Entry 9B24 (electron microscopy, 2.47 A resolution); this record covers chains A and Q of the 51 polymer chains in the assembly.

== Chain A ==
Molecule: 1528-nt RNA strand
Organism: Mycolicibacterium smegmatis
Sequence (1528 nucleotides; row label = number of the first residue in the row):
     1 UUUUUGUUUGGAGAGUUUGAUCCUGGCUCAGGACGAACGCUGGCGGCGUG
    51 CUUAACACAUGCAAGUCGAACGGAAAGGCCCUUUCGGGGGUACUCGAGUG
   101 GCGAACGGGUGAGUAACACGUGGGUGAUCUGCCCUGCACUUUGGGAUAAG
   151 CCUGGGAAACUGGGUCUAAUACCGAAUACACCCUGCUGGUCGCAUGGCCU
   201 GGUAGGGGAAAGCUUUUGCGGUGUGGGAUGGGCCCGCGGCCUAUCAGCUU
   251 GUUGGUGGGGUGAUGGCCUACCAAGGCGACGACGGGUAGCCGGCCUGAGA
   301 GGGUGACCGGCCACACUGGGACUGAGAUACGGCCCAGACUCCUACGGGAG
   351 GCAGCAGUGGGGAAUAUUGCACAAUGGGCGCAAGCCUGAUGCAGCGACGC
   401 CGCGUGAGGGAUGACGGCCUUCGGGUUGUAAACCUCUUUCAGCACAGACG
   451 AAGCGCAAGUGACGGUAUGUGCAGAAGAAGGACCGGCCAACUACGUGCCA
   501 GCAGCCGCGGUAAUACGUAGGGUCCGAGCGUUGUCCGGAAUUACUGGGCG
   551 UAAAGAGCUCGUAGGUGGUUUGUCGCGUUGUUCGUGAAAACUCACAGCUU
   601 AACUGUGGGCGUGCGGGCGAUACGGGCAGACUAGAGUACUGCAGGGGAGA
   651 CUGGAAUUCCUGGUGUAGCGGUGGAAUGCGCAGAUAUCAGGAGGAACACC
   701 GGUGGCGAAGGCGGGUCUCUGGGCAGUAACUGACGCUGAGGAGCGAAAGC
   751 GUGGGGAGCGAACAGGAUUAGAUACCCUGGUAGUCCACGCCGUAAACGGU
   801 GGGUACUAGGUGUGGGUUUCCUUCCUUGGGAUCCGUGCCGUAGCUAACGC
   851 AUUAAGUACCCCGCCUGGGGAGUACGGCCGCAAGGCUAAAACUCAAAGGA
   901 AUUGACGGGGGCCCGCACAAGCGGCGGAGCAUGUGGAUUAAUUCGAUGCA
   951 ACGCGAAGAACCUUACCUGGGUUUGACAUGCACAGGACGCCGGCAGAGAU
  1001 GUCGGUUCCCUUGUGGCCUGUGUGCAGGUGGUGCAUGGCUGUCGUCAGCU
  1051 CGUGUCGUGAGAUGUUGGGUUAAGUCCCGCAACGAGCGCAACCCUUGUCU
  1101 CAUGUUGCCAGCACGUUAUGGUGGGGACUCGUGAGAGACUGCCGGGGUCA
  1151 ACUCGGAGGAAGGUGGGGAUGACGUCAAGUCAUCAUGCCCCUUAUGUCCA
  1201 GGGCUUCACACAUGCUACAAUGGCCGGUACAAAGGGCUGCGAUGCCGUGA
  1251 GGUGGAGCGAAUCCUUUCAAAGCCGGUCUCAGUUCGGAUCGGGGUCUGCA
  1301 ACUCGACCCCGUGAAGUCGGAGUCGCUAGUAAUCGCAGAUCAGCAACGCU
  1351 GCGGUGAAUACGUUCCCGGGCCUUGUACACACCGCCCGUCACGUCAUGAA
  1401 AGUCGGUAACACCCGAAGCCGGUGGCCUAACCCUUGUGGAGGGAGCCGUC
  1451 GAAGGUGGGAUCGGCGAUUGGGACGAAGUCGUAACAAGGUAGCCGUACCG
  1501 GAAGGUGCGGCUGGAUCACCUCCUUUCU
Unresolved in the structure: 1-6, 1518-1528
Covalently attached groups: covalent link U1205-A1345
Bound ions: Mg2+ site 1 near U9 (its only coordinating residue here); Mg2+ site 2: U16, U17, A896; Mg2+ site 3: U17, G898; Mg2+ site 4 near U17 (its only coordinating residue here); Mg2+ site 5: G42, A397; Mg2+ site 6 near U49 (its only coordinating residue here); Mg2+ site 7: U66, C67, G101; Mg2+ site 8 near G68 (its only coordinating residue here); Mg2+ site 9 near G103 (its only coordinating residue here); Mg2+ site 10: A104, A105; Mg2+ site 11 near A105 (its only coordinating residue here); Mg2+ site 12: G107, G108; 140 more Mg2+ sites not listed

== Chain Q ==
Protein: Small ribosomal subunit protein uS17
Organism: Mycolicibacterium smegmatis
Reference sequence: A0QSE0 (RS17_MYCS2); numbering as in UniProt (aligned over 1-98)
Chain sequence (98 residues; each row starts with the number of its first residue):
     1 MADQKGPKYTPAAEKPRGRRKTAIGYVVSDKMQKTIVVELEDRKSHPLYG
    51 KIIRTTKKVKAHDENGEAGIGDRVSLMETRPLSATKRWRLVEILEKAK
Unresolved in the structure: 1-3, 98
Bound ions: Mg2+ site 1: Thr10 (shared with G136(A) of chain A); Mg2+ site 2: Pro11 (shared with G226(A) of chain A)
Swiss-Prot annotation at these positions:
  - cross-link: Lys96 (Isoglutamyl lysine isopeptide (Lys-Gln) (interchain with Q-Cter in protein Pup))

== Chain A / chain Q interface ==
Residue-residue contacts (95):
  G122(A) - Lys21(Q)  base contact
  G123(A) - Arg20(Q)  base contact
  G124(A) - Arg20(Q)  hydrogen bond to the sugar
  U125(A) - Lys15(Q)  sugar contact
  U125(A) - Pro16(Q)  phosphate contact
  U125(A) - Arg17(Q)  phosphate contact
  U125(A) - Gly18(Q)  hydrogen bond to the phosphate
  U125(A) - Arg20(Q)  sugar contact
  G126(A) - Lys15(Q)  hydrogen bond to the base
  G126(A) - Pro16(Q)  phosphate contact
  G126(A) - Arg17(Q)  hydrogen bond to the sugar
  A127(A) - Arg17(Q)  salt bridge to the phosphate
  U128(A) - Lys15(Q)  base contact
  U130(A) - Ala12(Q)  base contact
  G136(A) - Gln4(Q)  phosphate contact
  G136(A) - Tyr9(Q)  base contact
  G136(A) - Thr10(Q)  hydrogen bond to the base
  C137(A) - Lys5(Q)  sugar contact
  C137(A) - Gly6(Q)  base contact
  C137(A) - Pro7(Q)  sugar contact
  A138(A) - Lys5(Q)  hydrogen bond to the phosphate
  A138(A) - Gly6(Q)  hydrogen bond to the sugar
  A138(A) - Pro7(Q)  sugar contact
  C139(A) - Lys5(Q)  base contact
  A180(A) - Pro7(Q)  base contact
  A180(A) - Lys8(Q)  hydrogen bond to the base
  A180(A) - Tyr9(Q)  hydrogen bond to the phosphate
  C181(A) - Lys8(Q)  sugar contact
  C181(A) - Tyr9(Q)  hydrogen bond to the phosphate
  C193(A) - Arg17(Q)  hydrogen bond to the base
  C193(A) - Gly18(Q)  hydrogen bond to the base
  A194(A) - Arg17(Q)  hydrogen bond to the base
  A194(A) - Arg89(Q)  base contact
  G208(A) - Lys8(Q)  base contact
  G223(A) - Pro7(Q)  base contact
  G223(A) - Lys8(Q)  hydrogen bond to the sugar
  U224(A) - Lys8(Q)  base contact
  U224(A) - Tyr9(Q)  sugar contact
  U224(A) - Thr10(Q)  hydrogen bond to the base
  U224(A) - Pro11(Q)  sugar contact
  G225(A) - Tyr9(Q)  base contact
  G225(A) - Pro11(Q)  phosphate contact
  G226(A) - Thr10(Q)  base contact
  G226(A) - Pro11(Q)  base contact
  G226(A) - Ala12(Q)  base contact
  G226(A) - Glu14(Q)  phosphate contact
  G227(A) - Pro11(Q)  base contact
  G227(A) - Ala12(Q)  base contact
  G227(A) - Ala13(Q)  phosphate contact
  G227(A) - Glu14(Q)  hydrogen bond to the phosphate
  A228(A) - Ala13(Q)  phosphate contact
  C234(A) - Pro81(Q)  sugar contact
  C234(A) - Arg87(Q)  hydrogen bond to the phosphate
  C235(A) - Glu78(Q)  hydrogen bond to the sugar
  C235(A) - Arg87(Q)  salt bridge to the phosphate
  G236(A) - Lys57(Q)  salt bridge to the phosphate
  C237(A) - Lys44(Q)  phosphate contact
  C237(A) - Lys57(Q)  salt bridge to the phosphate
  G238(A) - Lys44(Q)  salt bridge to the phosphate
  U253(A) - Met32(Q)  sugar contact
  U253(A) - Ala84(Q)  phosphate contact
  G254(A) - Gln33(Q)  hydrogen bond to the sugar
  G254(A) - Thr35(Q)  phosphate contact
  G254(A) - Ser83(Q)  hydrogen bond to the phosphate
  G254(A) - Ala84(Q)  phosphate contact
  G254(A) - Lys86(Q)  salt bridge to the phosphate
  G255(A) - Lys34(Q)  hydrogen bond to the phosphate
  G255(A) - His62(Q)  salt bridge to the phosphate
  G255(A) - Lys86(Q)  salt bridge to the phosphate
  U256(A) - Lys34(Q)  salt bridge to the phosphate
  U264(A) - Arg80(Q)  hydrogen bond to the sugar
  U264(A) - Pro81(Q)  base contact
  G265(A) - Pro81(Q)  sugar contact
  G265(A) - Leu82(Q)  hydrogen bond to the sugar
  G265(A) - Ser83(Q)  hydrogen bond to the sugar
  G275(A) - Lys31(Q)  salt bridge to the phosphate
  G275(A) - Met32(Q)  hydrogen bond to the sugar
  G276(A) - Ser29(Q)  hydrogen bond to the phosphate
  G276(A) - Lys31(Q)  phosphate contact
  G276(A) - Met32(Q)  sugar contact
  G276(A) - Lys60(Q)  sugar contact
  C277(A) - Val37(Q)  phosphate contact
  G278(A) - Lys58(Q)  phosphate contact
  C280(A) - Arg54(Q)  hydrogen bond to the base
  C280(A) - Thr55(Q)  base contact
  C280(A) - Thr56(Q)  hydrogen bond to the base
  G301(A) - Pro47(Q)  phosphate contact
  G301(A) - Leu48(Q)  sugar contact
  G302(A) - Leu48(Q)  phosphate contact
  C544(A) - Leu48(Q)  base contact
  C544(A) - Tyr49(Q)  base contact
  G564(A) - Arg54(Q)  phosphate contact
  G565(A) - Arg54(Q)  salt bridge to the phosphate
  G577(A) - Arg43(Q)  sugar contact
  G616(A) - Arg19(Q)  sugar contact
Interface residues without a listed pair, chain A (54 interface residues in all): U140, U195, U200, A209, G266, C267, A300, G626
Interface residues without a listed pair, chain Q (51 interface residues in all): Tyr26, Asp42, Met77, Thr79, Trp88

== In short ==
Chain A and chain Q form an interface of 54 and 51 residues respectively, with 28 hydrogen bonds and 11 salt
bridges. Polar pairs include G126(A)-Lys15(Q), G136(A)-Thr10(Q) and A180(A)-Lys8(Q). U16(A), U17(A) and
A896(A) coordinate Mg2+ site 2. U17(A) and G898(A) form the Mg2+ site 3.
Here chain A is a 1528-nt RNA strand and chain Q is Small ribosomal subunit protein uS17, both from
Mycolicibacterium smegmatis. Entry 9B24 (WT strain gidB mutant mycobacterial ribosome) was determined by
electron microscopy.
